PDB entry 2XNH | X-ray diffraction, 2.80 A resolution | chain A

[Chain A]
Molecule: DNA topoisomerase 2-binding protein 1
Source organism: Homo sapiens
Notes: fragment: brct 0, 1 and 2, residues 1-287
Reference sequence: Q92547 (TOPB1_HUMAN); residues 1-287 here = UniProt positions 1-287
Chain sequence (287 residues; numbered 1 to 287; the number before each row is that of its first residue):
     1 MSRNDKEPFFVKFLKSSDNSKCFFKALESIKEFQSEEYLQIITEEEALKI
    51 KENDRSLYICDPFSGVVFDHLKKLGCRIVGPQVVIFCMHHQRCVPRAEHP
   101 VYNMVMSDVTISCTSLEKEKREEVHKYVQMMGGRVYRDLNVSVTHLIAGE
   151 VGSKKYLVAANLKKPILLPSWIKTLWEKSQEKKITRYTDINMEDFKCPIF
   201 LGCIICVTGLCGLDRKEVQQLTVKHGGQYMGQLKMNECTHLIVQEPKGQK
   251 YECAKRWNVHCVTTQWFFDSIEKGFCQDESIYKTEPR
Disordered / not traced: 1-6
Modified positions: Mse1 (selenomethionine); Mse88, Mse104, Mse106, Mse130, Mse131, Mse192, Mse230, Mse235 (selenomethionine; parent Met)
Curated features (UniProtKB/Swiss-Prot):
  - mutagenesis: K155 (K155E: Impaired interaction with phosphorylated MDC1. Does not affect interaction with phosphorylated TP53BP1), K250 (K250A: Abolished interaction with phosphorylated HTATSF1; K250E: Abolished interaction with phosphorylated TP53BP1)
What the authors report for this chain:
  - binding site for iodide ion: T114, R121, K155

[Summary]
UniProt lists 2 mutagenesis sites. From the paper: a binding site for iodide ion at T114, R121 and K155.
Chain A is DNA topoisomerase 2-binding protein 1 (Homo sapiens); the structure, Structure and function of the
Rad9-binding region of the DNA damage checkpoint adaptor TopBP1, was determined by X-ray diffraction (same
publication as 2XNK).
